Entry 5VQ5 (X-ray diffraction, 1.60 A resolution); this record covers chain A.

# Chain A
Name: Adhesin
From: Escherichia coli
Notes: engineered mutation(s): UNP residues 21-217
Reference sequence: Q8GA71 (Q8GA71_ECOLX); residues 1-197 here correspond to UniProt positions 21-217 (UniProt number = residue number + 20)
Chain sequence (203 residues; numbered 1 to 203; the number before each row is that of its first residue):
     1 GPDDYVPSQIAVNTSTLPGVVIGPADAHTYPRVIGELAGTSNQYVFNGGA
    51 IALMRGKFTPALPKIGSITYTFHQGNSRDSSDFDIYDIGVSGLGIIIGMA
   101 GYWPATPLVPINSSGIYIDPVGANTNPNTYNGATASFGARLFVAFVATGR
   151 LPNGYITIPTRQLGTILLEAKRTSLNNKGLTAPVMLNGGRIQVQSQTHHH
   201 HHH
Disordered / not traced: 23-28, 196-203
Sequence notes: expression tag (198-203)
Modified residues: Mse54 (selenomethionine; parent Met); Mse99 (selenomethionine; parent Met); Mse185 (selenomethionine; parent Met)

# In short
Chain A is Adhesin (Escherichia coli); the structure, Crystal Structure of the Lectin Domain From the F17-like
Adhesin, UclD, was determined by X-ray diffraction, deposited together with 5NWP.
